Entry 4CN5 (X-ray diffraction, 2.00 A resolution); this record covers chains A and D of the 4 polymer chains in the assembly.

[Chain A]
Protein: Retinoic acid receptor rxr-alpha
Source organism: Homo sapiens
Notes: fragment: dna-binding domain, residues 126-212
UniProtKB: P19793 (RXRA_HUMAN); residue numbers follow UniProt; this construct covers 130-212
Sequence (87 residues; each row starts with the number of its first residue):
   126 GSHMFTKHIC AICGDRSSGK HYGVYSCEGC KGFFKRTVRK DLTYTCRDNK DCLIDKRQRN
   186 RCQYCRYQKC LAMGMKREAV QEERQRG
Unresolved in the structure: 126-128, 210-212
Construct notes: expression tag (126-129)
UniProt features mapped onto this chain:
  - DNA-binding region: Cys135 to Met200 (Nuclear receptor)
  - zinc finger (NR C4-type): Cys135 to Cys155, Cys171 to Cys195
  - region: Lys160 to Lys165 (Nuclear localization signal), Lys201 to Gly212 (Hinge)
  - binding site (Zn(2+)): Cys135, Cys138, Cys152, Cys155, Cys171, Cys177, Cys187, Cys190
  - modified residue: Lys145 (N6-acetyllysine)
  - mutagenesis: His133 to Lys156 (Abolishes acetylation by EP300), Lys145 (K145R: Abolishes acetylation by EP300, DNA binding and transcriptional activity. Impairs interaction with EP300), Phe158 to Phe159 (Abolishes nuclear export), Lys160 to Lys165 (Abolishes nuclear localization and transcriptional activity)
Metal / ion sites: Zn2+ site 1: Cys135, Cys138, Cys152, Cys155; Zn2+ site 2: Cys171, Cys177, Cys187, Cys190
From the paper describing this entry:
  - conformationally variable residues (side-chain flip): Lys160, Arg209
  - binding site for the 17-nt DNA strand: Lys156, Arg209

[Chain D]
Molecule: 17-nt DNA strand
Sequence (17 nucleotides; each row starts with the number of its first residue):
     1 ATTGAACTCT GACCCCA
Metal / ion sites: K+: DT10, DG11 (together with nitrate ion)

[Chain A / chain D interface]
Residue-residue contacts (13):
  Glu153(A) - DG11(D)  sugar contact
  Glu153(A) - DA12(D)  base contact
  Glu153(A) - DC13(D)  hydrogen bond to the base
  Gly154(A) - DG11(D)  phosphate contact
  Phe158(A) - DT10(D)  phosphate contact
  Arg161(A) - DT10(D)  salt bridge to the phosphate
  Arg161(A) - DG11(D)  hydrogen bond to the base
  Arg184(A) - DG11(D)  salt bridge to the phosphate
  Asn185(A) - DT10(D)  phosphate contact
  Asn185(A) - DG11(D)  hydrogen bond to the phosphate
  Gln188(A) - DC9(D)  hydrogen bond to the phosphate
  Gln188(A) - DT10(D)  hydrogen bond to the phosphate
  Arg191(A) - DG11(D)  salt bridge to the phosphate
Other interface residues (no listed pair), chain A (11 interface residues in all): Arg141, Lys156, Lys165

[Summary]
Chain A and chain D form an interface of 11 and 5 residues respectively, with 5 hydrogen bonds and 3 salt
bridges. Among the polar pairs are Glu153(A)-DC13(D), Arg161(A)-DG11(D) and Asn185(A)-DG11(D). From the paper:
a binding site for the 17-nt DNA strand at Lys156(A) and Arg209(A); conformational variability at Lys160(A)
and Arg209(A).
Chain A is Retinoic acid receptor rxr-alpha (Homo sapiens) and chain D is a 17-nt DNA strand; the structure,
Crystal Structure of the Human Retinoid X Receptor DNA-Binding Domain Bound to the Human Nr1d1 Response ...,
was determined by X-ray diffraction, deposited together with 4CN3 and 4CN7.
